Entry 8XXT (electron microscopy, 2.85 A resolution); this record covers chains B and C of the 9 polymer chains in the assembly.

== Chain B ==
Protein: DNA-directed RNA polymerase subunit beta
Source organism: African swine fever virus
Notes: EC 2.7.7.6
UniProtKB: A0A2X0RU95 (A0A2X0RU95_ASF); residues 8-1242 here = UniProt positions 8-1242
Chain sequence (1235 residues; each row starts with the number of its first residue):
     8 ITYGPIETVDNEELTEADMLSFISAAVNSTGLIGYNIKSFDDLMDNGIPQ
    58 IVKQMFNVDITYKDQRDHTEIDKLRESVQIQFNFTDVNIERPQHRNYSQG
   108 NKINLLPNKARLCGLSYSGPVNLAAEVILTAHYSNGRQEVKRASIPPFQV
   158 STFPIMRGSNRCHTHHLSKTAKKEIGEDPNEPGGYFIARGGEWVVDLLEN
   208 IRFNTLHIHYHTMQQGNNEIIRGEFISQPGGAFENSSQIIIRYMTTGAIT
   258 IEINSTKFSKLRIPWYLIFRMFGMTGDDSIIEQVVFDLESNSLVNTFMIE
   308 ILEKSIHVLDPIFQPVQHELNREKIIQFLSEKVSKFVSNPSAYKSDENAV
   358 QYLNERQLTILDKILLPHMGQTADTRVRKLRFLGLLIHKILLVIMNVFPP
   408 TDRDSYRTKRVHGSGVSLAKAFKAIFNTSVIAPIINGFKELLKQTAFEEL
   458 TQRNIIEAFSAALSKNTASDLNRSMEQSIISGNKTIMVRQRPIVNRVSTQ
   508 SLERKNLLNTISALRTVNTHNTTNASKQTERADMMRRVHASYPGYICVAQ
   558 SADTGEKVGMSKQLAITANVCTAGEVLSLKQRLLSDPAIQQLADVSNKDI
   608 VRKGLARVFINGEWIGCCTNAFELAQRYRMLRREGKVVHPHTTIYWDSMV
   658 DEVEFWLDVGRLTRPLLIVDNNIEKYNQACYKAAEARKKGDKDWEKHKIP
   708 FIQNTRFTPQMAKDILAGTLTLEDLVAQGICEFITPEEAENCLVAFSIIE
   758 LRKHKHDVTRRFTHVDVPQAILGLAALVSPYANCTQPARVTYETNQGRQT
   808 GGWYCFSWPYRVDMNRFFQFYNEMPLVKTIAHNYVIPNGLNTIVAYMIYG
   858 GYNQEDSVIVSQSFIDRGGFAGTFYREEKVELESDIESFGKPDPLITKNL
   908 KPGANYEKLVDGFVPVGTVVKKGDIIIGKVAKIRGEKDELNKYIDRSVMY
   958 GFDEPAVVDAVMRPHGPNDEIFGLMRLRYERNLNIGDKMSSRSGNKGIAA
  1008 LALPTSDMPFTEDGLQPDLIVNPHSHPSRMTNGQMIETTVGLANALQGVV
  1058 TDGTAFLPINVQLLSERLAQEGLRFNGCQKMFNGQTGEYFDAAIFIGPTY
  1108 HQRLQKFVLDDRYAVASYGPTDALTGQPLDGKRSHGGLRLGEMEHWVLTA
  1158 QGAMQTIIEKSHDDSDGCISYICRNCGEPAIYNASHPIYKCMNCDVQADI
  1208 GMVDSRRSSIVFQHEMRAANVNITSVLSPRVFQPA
Disordered / not traced: 941-949
Metal / ion sites: Zn2+: C1180, C1183, C1198, C1201

== Chain C ==
Protein: DNA-directed RNA polymerase RPB3-11 homolog
Source organism: African swine fever virus
UniProtKB: A0A2X0RUE7 (A0A2X0RUE7_ASF); residues 2-359 here = UniProt positions 2-359
Chain sequence (358 residues; row label = number of the first residue in the row):
     2 EKIFQNVEIKPFLIDFSNLFIKNAAKKLFQLEEQLPLVPVNVVMDFKGIS
    52 RAAVHGLSRVLQDEIPNYMLDIKPGGYKIEDSTDLFMTEQFIRNRINFIP
   102 IYAKNETLVFALRSLNNSCEVKTIYSRDLIQVAGPKLKYPIFNPTFEIGF
   152 LQPGKSLIIEDIYIKKGIGRKHAAFNLAVKTHFSHLDIEQYPTDKKEYMA
   202 LSGYKQSSMTSDPRHHRLGLCFPAVPLPHINQAVRTYLKNACRIIIGRIQ
   252 SIQKIYENFEEPQPELVLFSMDEEKTKAIITIKDETHTIGNLLKTYIYEM
   302 IPDISFVGYQCVPHKQEMVLTIIHKASQEDLITLLEKSIQNIIQTFQILE
   352 KNVDELIA

== Interface between chain B and chain C ==
Contacting residue pairs (99; chain B residue first):
  F813(B) with F87(C)
  W815(B) with L86(C); F87(C); T89(C)
  P816(B) with L86(C), hydrophobic; F87(C), hydrophobic
  Y817(B) with L86(C), hydrophobic
  F827(B) with T89(C); Q91(C); F92(C), hydrophobic
  Y828(B) with F92(C); R96(C), hydrogen bond
  Y859(B) with P314(C)
  S870(B) with A174(C); N177(C), hydrogen bond
  D873(B) with N95(C); F99(C); H173(C); A174(C), hydrogen bond (side chain-backbone)
  R874(B) with N95(C), hydrogen bond (backbone-side chain); F99(C); N177(C)
  G879(B) with Q91(C), hydrogen bond (backbone-side chain)
  T880(B) with Q91(C), hydrogen bond
  V923(B) with I80(C), hydrophobic
  G924(B) with I80(C)
  E987(B) with Q91(C)
  N989(B) with Q91(C)
  L1008(B) with P314(C), hydrophobic
  P1011(B) with D64(C)
  T1012(B) with Q63(C); D64(C), hydrogen bond (backbone-side chain); N177(C); K181(C), hydrogen bond (backbone-side chain)
  S1013(B) with R60(C), hydrogen bond (backbone-side chain); Q63(C); D64(C), hydrogen bond; E65(C), hydrogen bond
  D1014(B) with R60(C), salt bridge; H288(C)
  F1017(B) with H56(C); K181(C); F184(C), hydrophobic
  E1019(B) with T182(C); H183(C); F184(C), hydrogen bond (backbone-backbone)
  D1020(B) with K181(C); T182(C)
  G1021(B) with K181(C); T182(C)
  Q1023(B) with K181(C), hydrogen bond
  R1081(B) with T194(C); Y199(C); M200(C), hydrogen bond (side chain-backbone); L202(C), hydrogen bond (side chain-backbone); S203(C), hydrogen bond (side chain-backbone)
  F1082(B) with K197(C); M200(C), hydrophobic
  N1083(B) with M200(C)
  K1087(B) with Q191(C), hydrogen bond; S203(C), hydrogen bond (side chain-backbone); G204(C); Y205(C)
  F1089(B) with F184(C); H186(C); Y205(C), hydrophobic
  N1090(B) with H56(C)
  G1091(B) with H56(C), hydrogen bond (backbone-side chain); R60(C), hydrogen bond (backbone-side chain)
  Q1092(B) with R60(C); H288(C); Y310(C)
  T1093(B) with R52(C); H56(C); N292(C), hydrogen bond (backbone-side chain); Y310(C)
  G1094(B) with R52(C); H56(C), hydrogen bond (backbone-side chain); F184(C)
  E1095(B) with R52(C); S209(C)
  Y1096(B) with H186(C); I189(C); S203(C); Y205(C), hydrophobic; Q207(C), hydrogen bond (side chain-backbone); S208(C); S209(C), hydrogen bond (backbone-side chain); S212(C), hydrogen bond
  F1097(B) with S203(C)
  D1098(B) with L202(C); S203(C), hydrogen bond (backbone-backbone); S208(C), hydrogen bond; S209(C), hydrogen bond (side chain-backbone)
  A1099(B) with A201(C)
  A1100(B) with M200(C); A201(C), hydrogen bond (backbone-backbone); L202(C); S203(C)
Interface residues without a listed pair, chain B (48 interface residues in all): K180, E181, G875, Y882, Y986, R988
Interface residues without a listed pair, chain C (48 interface residues in all): Q153, P154, R171, K172, S185, M210

== Summary ==
Chain B and chain C each contribute 48 residues to their interface, with 29 hydrogen bonds and 1 salt bridge.
Among the polar pairs are D1014(B)-R60(C), Y828(B)-R96(C) and S870(B)-N177(C). C1180(B), C1183(B), C1198(B)
and C1201(B) form the Zn2+ site.
Chain B is DNA-directed RNA polymerase subunit beta and chain C is DNA-directed RNA polymerase RPB3-11
homolog, both from African swine fever virus; the structure, ASFV RNAP M1249L C-tail occupied complex2
(MCOC2), was determined by electron microscopy, deposited together with 8Y0E, 8XX4, 8XX5, 8XXP and 8XY6.
